7PVD - chains a and b of the 6 polymer chains in the assembly; structure by electron microscopy, 3.70 A resolution.

== Chain a (and b) ==
Name: Glycoprotein G2
From: Lassa virus (strain Mouse/Sierra Leone/Josiah/1976)
Notes: chain b of this document is another copy of the same molecule, construct and numbering; everything in this record applies to it too
UniProt: P08669 (GLYC_LASSJ); residues 260-491 here = UniProt positions 260-491
Chain sequence (244 residues; each row starts with the number of its first residue):
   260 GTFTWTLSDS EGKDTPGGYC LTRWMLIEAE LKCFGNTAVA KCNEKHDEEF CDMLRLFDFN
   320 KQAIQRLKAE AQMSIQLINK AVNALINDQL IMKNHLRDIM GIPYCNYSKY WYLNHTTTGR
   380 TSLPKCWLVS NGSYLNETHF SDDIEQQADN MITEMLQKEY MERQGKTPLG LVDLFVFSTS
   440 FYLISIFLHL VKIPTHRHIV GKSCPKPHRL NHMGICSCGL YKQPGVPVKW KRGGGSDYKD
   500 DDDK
Unresolved in the structure: 420-503
Construct notes: expression tag (492-503)
Cystine bridges: Cys279-Cys292, Cys301-Cys310, Cys364-Cys385
Covalently attached groups: N-acetylglucosamine (NAG) linked to Asn365, Asn395
UniProt features mapped onto this chain:
  - binding site (Zn(2+)): His455, His457, Cys463, His467, Cys475, Cys477
  - glycosylation (N-linked (GlcNAc...) asparagine): Asn365, Asn373, Asn390, Asn395

== Interface between chain a and chain b ==
Contacting residue pairs (21):
  Gly260(a) with Gly260(b), hydrogen bond (backbone-backbone)
  Thr261(a) with Thr261(b)
  His305(a) with Thr261(b); Thr263(b)
  Asn346(a) with Gly260(b); Thr261(b); Thr263(b)
  Asp347(a) with Gly260(b)
  Gln348(a) with Thr261(b); Thr263(b), hydrogen bond (backbone-side chain); Lys339(b); Asn342(b)
  Leu349(a) with Thr263(b)
  Met351(a) with Lys339(b)
  Lys352(a) with Thr263(b)
  His354(a) with Lys339(b), hydrogen bond
  Leu355(a) with Lys339(b); Ala340(b), hydrophobic
  Ile358(a) with Lys339(b)
  Met359(a) with Arg325(b)
  Ile361(a) with Arg325(b)
Also at the interface, not in a pair above, chain b (12 interface residues in all): Trp264, Gln321, Leu326, Leu336, Ala343

== Summary ==
14 residues of chain a and 12 residues of chain b are in contact, with 3 hydrogen bonds. Among the polar pairs
are Gln348(a)-Thr263(b), His354(a)-Lys339(b) and Gly260(a)-Gly260(b). Curated annotation (UniProt) lists 6
Zn2+-binding residues on chain a.
Chain a and chain b are both Glycoprotein G2 (Lassa virus (strain Mouse/Sierra Leone/Josiah/1976)); the
structure, Structure of the membrane soluble spike complex from the Lassa virus in a C1-symmetric map focused
..., was determined by electron microscopy, deposited together with 7PUY.
